5K6A - chains A and B of the 4 polymer chains in the assembly; structure by X-ray diffraction, 1.70 A resolution.

[Chain A (and B)]
Protein: Pteridine reductase
Source organism: Trypanosoma brucei brucei
Notes: chain B of this document is another copy of the same molecule, construct and numbering; everything in this record applies to it too
UniProt: O76290 (O76290_TRYBB); numbering as in UniProt (aligned over 1-268)
Amino-acid sequence (288 residues; each row starts with the number of its first residue; numbers below 1 keep their minus sign (Met-19 is residue -19)):
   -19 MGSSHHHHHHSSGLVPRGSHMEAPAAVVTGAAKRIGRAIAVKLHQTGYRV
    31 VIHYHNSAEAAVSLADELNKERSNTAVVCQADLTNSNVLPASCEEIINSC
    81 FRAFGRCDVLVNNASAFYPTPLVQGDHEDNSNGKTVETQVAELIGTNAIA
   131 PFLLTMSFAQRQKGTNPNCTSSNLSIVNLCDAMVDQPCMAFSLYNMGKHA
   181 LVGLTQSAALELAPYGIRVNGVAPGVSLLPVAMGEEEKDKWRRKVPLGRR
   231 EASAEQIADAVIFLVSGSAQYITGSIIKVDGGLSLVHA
Disordered / not traced: -19 to 1, 104-113, 143-151 (chain B: -19 to 1, 104-113, 143-152)
Modified / non-standard residues: Cys168 (S-oxy cysteine; CSX)
Sequence notes: initiating methionine (-19); expression tag (-18 to 0)
Small-molecule neighbours:
  - 6QT ((2R)-2-(3-hydroxyphenyl)-6-oxidanyl-2,3-dihydrochromen-4-one): Arg14, Ser95, Phe97, Asp161, Met163, Cys168, Tyr174, Gly205, Val206, Leu208, Leu209, Pro210, Trp221, Leu263
  - NADP (NAP; NADP nicotinamide-adenine-dinucleotide phosphate): Gly10, Lys13, Arg14, Ile15, Gly16, His33, Tyr34, His35, Asn36, Ser37, Ala61, Asp62, Leu63, Thr64, Asn93, Ala94, Ser95, Ala96, Thr126, Asn127, Leu159, Cys160, Asp161, Tyr174, Lys178, Pro204, Gly205, Val206, Ser207, Leu208
Reported in the primary citation:
  - catalytic residues: Asp161, Tyr174, Lys178 (citing earlier work)
  - binding site for 6QT: Arg14, Ser95, Phe97, Asp161, Met163, Tyr174, Val206, Leu209, Trp221, Leu263

[How chain A and chain B interact]
Pairs across the interface (56; chain A residue first):
  Gln186(A) with Leu265(B)
  Leu190(A) with Pro226(B), hydrophobic; Val266(B), hydrophobic
  Ala193(A) with Pro226(B), hydrophobic; Leu227(B)
  Arg198(A) with Leu227(B)
  Val206(A) with Tyr251(B)
  Val225(A) with Tyr251(B)
  Pro226(A) with Ala193(B)
  Leu227(A) with Ala193(B); Arg198(B); Gln250(B); Tyr251(B); Thr253(B)
  Arg230(A) with Tyr251(B), hydrogen bond (backbone-side chain)
  Glu231(A) with Tyr251(B)
  Ala232(A) with Tyr251(B), hydrogen bond (backbone-side chain)
  Gln236(A) with Tyr251(B)
  Asp239(A) with Ser248(B)
  Phe243(A) with Phe243(B), hydrophobic
  Ser248(A) with Asp239(B)
  Gln250(A) with Leu227(B); Gln236(B), hydrogen bond
  Tyr251(A) with Val206(B); Val225(B); Leu227(B); Arg230(B), hydrogen bond (side chain-backbone); Glu231(B); Ala232(B), hydrogen bond (side chain-backbone); Gln236(B); Val259(B); Asp260(B); Gly261(B), hydrogen bond (backbone-backbone)
  Ile252(A) with Lys258(B)
  Thr253(A) with Asp260(B); Gly261(B); Gly262(B)
  Gly254(A) with Lys258(B), hydrogen bond (backbone-side chain); Leu265(B)
  Ser255(A) with Lys258(B), hydrogen bond (side chain-backbone)
  Ile257(A) with Ile252(B), hydrophobic; Ile257(B), hydrophobic
  Lys258(A) with Ile252(B); Gly254(B), hydrogen bond (side chain-backbone); Ser255(B), hydrogen bond (backbone-side chain)
  Val259(A) with Tyr251(B); Ile252(B), hydrophobic
  Asp260(A) with Tyr251(B); Thr253(B)
  Gly261(A) with Tyr251(B), hydrogen bond (backbone-backbone); Thr253(B)
  Gly262(A) with Thr253(B)
  Leu265(A) with Gln186(B); Ala189(B), hydrophobic; Gly254(B)
  Val266(A) with Leu190(B), hydrophobic
Interface residues without a listed pair, chain A (33 interface residues in all): Ala189, Pro194, Ala240, Gly247
Interface residues without a listed pair, chain B (34 interface residues in all): Pro194, Arg229, Ala240, Gly247

[Summary]
Chain A and chain B form an interface of 33 and 34 residues respectively, with 11 hydrogen bonds. Among the
polar pairs are Arg230(A)-Tyr251(B), Ala232(A)-Tyr251(B) and Gln250(A)-Gln236(B). Bound to chain A: NADP and
compound 6QT. From the paper: catalytic residues Asp161(A), Tyr174(A) and Lys178(A); a binding site for 6QT at
Arg14(A), Ser95(A) and Phe97(A) among others.
Chain A and chain B are both Pteridine reductase (Trypanosoma brucei brucei); the structure, Trypanosoma
brucei Pteridine reductase 1 (PTR1) in complex with compound 1, was determined by X-ray diffraction together
with 5L42 and 5L4N from the same study.
